Entry 8CWO (electron microscopy, 2.84 A resolution); this record covers chains A and R of the 15 polymer chains in the assembly.

Chain A:
Molecule: 16S ribosomal RNA
From: Cutibacterium acnes
Sequence (1537 nucleotides; numbered 1 to 1537; the number before each row is that of its first residue):
     1 UUUUUCAUUG GAGAGUUUGA UCCUGGCUCA GGACGAACGC UGGCGGCGUG CUUAACACAU
    61 GCAAGUCGAA CGGAAAGGCC CUGCUUUUGU GGGGUGCUCG AGUGGCGAAC GGGUGAGUAA
   121 CACGUGAGUA ACCUGCCCUU GACUUUGGGA UAACUUCAGG AAACUGGGGC UAAUACCGGA
   181 UAGGAGCUCC UGCUGCAUGG UGGGGGUUGG AAAGUUUCGG CGGUUGGGGA UGGACUCGCG
   241 GCUUAUCAGC UUGUUGGUGG GGUAGUGGCU UACCAAGGCU UUGACGGGUA GCCGGCCUGA
   301 GAGGGUGACC GGCCACAUUG GGACUGAGAU ACGGCCCAGA CUCCUACGGG AGGCAGCAGU
   361 GGGGAAUAUU GCACAAUGGG CGGAAGCCUG AUGCAGCAAC GCCGCGUGCG GGAUGACGGC
   421 CUUCGGGUUG UAAACCGCUU UCGCCUGUGA CGAAGCGUGA GUGACGGUAA UGGGUAAAGA
   481 AGCACCGGCU AACUACGUGC CAGCAGCCXC GGUGAUACGU AGGGUGCGAG CGUUGUCCGG
   541 AUUUAUUGGG CGUAAAGGGC UCGUAGGUGG UUGAUCGCGU CGGAAGUGUA AUCUUGGGGC
   601 UUAACCCUGA GCGUGCUUUC GAUACGGGUU GACUUGAGGA AGGUAGGGGA GAAUGGAAUU
   661 CCUGGUGGAG CGGUGGAAUG CGCAGAUAUC AGGAGGAACA CCAGUGGCGA AGGCGGUUCU
   721 CUGGGCCUUU CCUGACGCUG AGGAGCGAAA GCGUGGGGAG CGAACAGGCU UAGAUACCCU
   781 GGUAGUCCAC GCUGUAAACG GUGGGUACUA GGUGUGGGGU CCAUUCCACG GGUUCCGUGC
   841 CGUAGCUAAC GCUUUAAGUA CCCCGCCUGG GGAGUACGGC CGCAAGGCUA AAACUCAAAG
   901 GAAUUGACGG GGCCCCGCAC AAGCGGCGGA GCAUGCGGAU UAAUUCGAUG XAACGCGUAG
   961 AACCUUACCU GGGUUUGACA UGGAUCGGGA GUGCUCAGAG AUGGGUGUGC CUCUUUUGGG
  1021 GUCGGUUCAC AGGUGGUGCA UGGCUGUCGU CAGCUCGUGU CGUGAGAUGU UGGGUUAAGU
  1081 CCCGCAACGA GCGCAACCCU UGUUCACUGU UGCCAGCACG UUAUGGUGGG GACUCAGUGG
  1141 AGACCGCCGG GGUCAACUCG GAGGAAGGUG GGGAUGACGU CAAGUCAUCA UGCCCCUUAU
  1201 GUCCAGGGCU UCACGCAUGC UACAAUGGCU GGUACAGAGA GUGGCGAGCC UGUGAGGGUG
  1261 AGCGAAUCUC GGAAAGCCGG UCUCAGUUCG GAUUGGGGUC UGCAACUCGA CCUCAUGAAG
  1321 UCGGAGUCGC UAGUAAUCGC AGAUCAGCAA CGCUGCGGUG AAUACGUUCC CGGGGCUUGU
  1381 ACACACXGCC XGUXAAGUCA UGAAAGUUGG UAACACCCGA AGCCGGUGGC CUAACCGUUG
  1441 UGGGGGAGCC GUCGAAGGUG GGACUGGUGA UUAGGACUAA GUCGUAACAA GGUAGCCGUA
  1501 CCGGAAGGUG CGGCUGGAUC ACCUCCUUUC UAAGGAG
Unresolved in the structure: 1-5, 83-89, 906-1380, 1522-1537
Modified positions: PSU (pseudouridine-5'-monophosphate) at position 498, G7M (N7-methyl-guanosine-5'-monophosphate) at position 509, 2MG (2N-methylguanosine-5'-monophosphate) at position 950, 5MC (5-methylcytidine-5'-monophosphate) at position 951, 5MC (5-methylcytidine-5'-monophosphate) at position 1387, 4OC (4n,o2'-methylcytidine-5'-monophosphate) at position 1389, 5MC (5-methylcytidine-5'-monophosphate) at position 1391, 5MC (5-methylcytidine-5'-monophosphate) at position 1394, UR3 (3-methyluridine-5'-monophoshate) at position 1485, 2MG (2N-methylguanosine-5'-monophosphate) at position 1503, MA6 (6N-dimethyladenosine-5'-monophoshate) at position 1505, MA6 (6N-dimethyladenosine-5'-monophoshate) at position 1506

Chain R:
Molecule: 30S ribosomal protein S18
From: Cutibacterium acnes
Reference sequence: A0A2C6LI71 (A0A2C6LI71_CUTAC); residues -3 to 75 here correspond to UniProt positions 1-79 (UniProt number = residue number + 4)
Chain sequence (79 residues; row label = number of the first residue in the row; numbers below 1 keep their minus sign (Met-3 is residue -3)):
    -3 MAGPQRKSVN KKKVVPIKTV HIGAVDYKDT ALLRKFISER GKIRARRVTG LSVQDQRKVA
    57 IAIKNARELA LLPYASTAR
Unresolved in the structure: -3 to 8

Chain A / chain R interface:
Contacting residue pairs - 37 pairs, chain A then chain R:
  A645(A) with Gln50(R), sugar contact
  G646(A) with Arg53(R), salt bridge to the phosphate
  G647(A) with Arg53(R), salt bridge to the phosphate
  G655(A) with Glu64(R), sugar contact; Tyr70(R), hydrogen bond to the sugar
  G656(A) with Tyr70(R), hydrogen bond to the sugar
  A700(A) with Lys38(R), base contact; Arg63(R), base contact; Tyr70(R), hydrogen bond to the base
  C701(A) with Lys38(R), sugar contact; Ile39(R), hydrogen bond to the sugar; Lys60(R), base contact; Arg63(R), hydrogen bond to the base
  C702(A) with Ile39(R), sugar contact; Arg40(R), sugar contact; Ala41(R), sugar contact; Gln52(R), hydrogen bond to the sugar; Ala56(R), sugar contact; Lys60(R), hydrogen bond to the base
  A703(A) with Ala41(R), phosphate contact; Arg42(R), hydrogen bond to the phosphate; Lys60(R), base contact
  G716(A) with Lys60(R), phosphate contact; Glu64(R), hydrogen bond to the base
  U717(A) with Ile57(R), phosphate contact; Lys60(R), salt bridge to the phosphate; Asn61(R), hydrogen bond to the sugar; Glu64(R), hydrogen bond to the sugar
  U718(A) with Ile57(R), phosphate contact; Asn61(R), hydrogen bond to the phosphate
  G816(A) with Val49(R), phosphate contact
  G817(A) with Gln50(R), hydrogen bond to the phosphate
  G818(A) with Gln50(R), hydrogen bond to the phosphate
  A828(A) with His17(R), hydrogen bond to the phosphate
  C829(A) with Lys14(R), hydrogen bond to the sugar; His17(R), salt bridge to the phosphate
  G830(A) with Lys14(R), phosphate contact
Also at the interface, not in a pair above, chain R (19 interface residues in all): Thr15

In short:
18 residues of chain A and 19 residues of chain R are in contact; the contacts include 16 hydrogen bonds and 4
salt bridges. Among the polar pairs are A700(A)-Tyr70(R), C701(A)-Arg63(R) and C702(A)-Lys60(R).
Here chain A is 16S ribosomal RNA and chain R is 30S ribosomal protein S18, both from Cutibacterium acnes.
Entry 8CWO (Cutibacterium acnes 30S ribosomal subunit with Sarecycline bound, body domain only in the local
refined map) was determined by electron microscopy together with 8CVO from the same study.
